PDB entry 8B64 | electron microscopy, 2.59 A resolution | chains n and K of the 34 polymer chains in the assembly

# Chain n
Name: Light-harvesting protein B-870 alpha chain
Source organism: Rhodobacter capsulatus
Reference sequence: P02948 (LHA1_RHOCA); residue numbers follow UniProt; this construct covers 1-58
Chain sequence (58 residues; numbered 1 to 58; the number before each row is that of its first residue):
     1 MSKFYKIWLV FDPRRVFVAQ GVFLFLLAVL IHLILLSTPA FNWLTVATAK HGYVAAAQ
Unresolved in the structure: 55-58
Ligand contacts:
  - 1,2-Distearoyl-sn-glycerophosphoethanolamine (3PE): F25, L26, V29, L30, L33, I34, L36, S37, N42, T45
  - bacteriochlorophyll a (BCL), molecule 1: Q20, F23, I31
  - bacteriochlorophyll a (BCL), molecule 2: G21, L24, F25, A28, H32, L35, F41, W43
  - bacteriochlorophyll a (BCL), molecule 3: L24, L27, A28, I31, H32, L35, F41
  - spheroidene (SPO), molecule 1: F4, K6, I7, V10
  - spheroidene (SPO), molecule 2: F17, Q20, G21
  - spheroidene (SPO), molecule 3: F17, Q20, F23, L24, L27, L30, I31, I34
  - spheroidene (SPO), molecule 4: F25, A28, V29, H32, L33
Curated features (UniProtKB/Swiss-Prot):
  - binding site (a bacteriochlorophyll): H32
What the authors report for this chain:
  - binding site for bacteriochlorophyll a: H32, W43

# Chain K
Name: LH1 beta chain
Source organism: Rhodobacter capsulatus
Reference sequence: P02950 (LHB1_RHOCA); residue numbers follow UniProt; this construct covers 1-49
Chain sequence (49 residues; each row starts with the number of its first residue):
     1 MADKNDLSFT GLTDEQAQEL HAVYMSGLSA FIAVAVLAHL AVMIWRPWF
Unresolved in the structure: 1-6
Ligand contacts:
  - bacteriochlorophyll a (BCL), molecule 1: H21, Y24, F49
  - bacteriochlorophyll a (BCL), molecule 2: F31, I32, A35, V36, H39, V42, M43, W48, F49
  - bacteriochlorophyll a (BCL), molecule 3: F31, V34, A35, A38, H39, V42, W45
  - spheroidene (SPO), molecule 1: E19, L20, V23, Y24, G27, L28, F31
  - spheroidene (SPO), molecule 2: F31, V34, A38, A41, V42, I44, W45
What the authors report for this chain:
  - binding site for bacteriochlorophyll a: H39, W48

# How chain n and chain K interact
Residue-residue contacts - 9 pairs, chain n then chain K:
  P13(n) - F9(K)  hydrophobic
  R14(n) - F9(K)
  W43(n) - W48(K)
  A47(n) - W48(K)
  K50(n) - F49(K)
  H51(n) - P47(K)
  H51(n) - F49(K)  hydrogen bond (side chain-backbone)
  Y53(n) - R46(K)
  Y53(n) - P47(K)  hydrogen bond (side chain-backbone)
Interface residues without a listed pair, chain n (9 interface residues in all): D12, V54

# Summary
9 residues of chain n face 5 of chain K across their interface; the contacts include 2 hydrogen bonds. Polar
contacts include H51(n)-F49(K) and Y53(n)-P47(K). One bacteriochlorophyll a molecule and one spheroidene
molecule are bound between chain n and chain K. The paper reports a binding site for bacteriochlorophyll a at
H32(n), W43(n) and H39(K) among others.
Chain n is Light-harvesting protein B-870 alpha chain and chain K is LH1 beta chain, both from Rhodobacter
capsulatus; the structure, Cryo-EM structure of RC-LH1-PufX photosynthetic core complex from Rba. capsulatus,
was determined by electron microscopy.
